PDB entry 4S20 | X-ray diffraction, 4.70 A resolution (low resolution: residue-level contacts below are approximate; hydrogen-bond / salt-bridge calls are withheld) | chains C and D of the 8 polymer chains in the assembly

[Chain C]
Protein: DNA-directed RNA polymerase subunit beta
From: Escherichia coli
Notes: EC 2.7.7.6
UniProt: K0AVA1 (K0AVA1_ECO1C); residue numbers follow UniProt; this construct covers 1-1342
Chain sequence (1342 residues; row label = number of the first residue in the row):
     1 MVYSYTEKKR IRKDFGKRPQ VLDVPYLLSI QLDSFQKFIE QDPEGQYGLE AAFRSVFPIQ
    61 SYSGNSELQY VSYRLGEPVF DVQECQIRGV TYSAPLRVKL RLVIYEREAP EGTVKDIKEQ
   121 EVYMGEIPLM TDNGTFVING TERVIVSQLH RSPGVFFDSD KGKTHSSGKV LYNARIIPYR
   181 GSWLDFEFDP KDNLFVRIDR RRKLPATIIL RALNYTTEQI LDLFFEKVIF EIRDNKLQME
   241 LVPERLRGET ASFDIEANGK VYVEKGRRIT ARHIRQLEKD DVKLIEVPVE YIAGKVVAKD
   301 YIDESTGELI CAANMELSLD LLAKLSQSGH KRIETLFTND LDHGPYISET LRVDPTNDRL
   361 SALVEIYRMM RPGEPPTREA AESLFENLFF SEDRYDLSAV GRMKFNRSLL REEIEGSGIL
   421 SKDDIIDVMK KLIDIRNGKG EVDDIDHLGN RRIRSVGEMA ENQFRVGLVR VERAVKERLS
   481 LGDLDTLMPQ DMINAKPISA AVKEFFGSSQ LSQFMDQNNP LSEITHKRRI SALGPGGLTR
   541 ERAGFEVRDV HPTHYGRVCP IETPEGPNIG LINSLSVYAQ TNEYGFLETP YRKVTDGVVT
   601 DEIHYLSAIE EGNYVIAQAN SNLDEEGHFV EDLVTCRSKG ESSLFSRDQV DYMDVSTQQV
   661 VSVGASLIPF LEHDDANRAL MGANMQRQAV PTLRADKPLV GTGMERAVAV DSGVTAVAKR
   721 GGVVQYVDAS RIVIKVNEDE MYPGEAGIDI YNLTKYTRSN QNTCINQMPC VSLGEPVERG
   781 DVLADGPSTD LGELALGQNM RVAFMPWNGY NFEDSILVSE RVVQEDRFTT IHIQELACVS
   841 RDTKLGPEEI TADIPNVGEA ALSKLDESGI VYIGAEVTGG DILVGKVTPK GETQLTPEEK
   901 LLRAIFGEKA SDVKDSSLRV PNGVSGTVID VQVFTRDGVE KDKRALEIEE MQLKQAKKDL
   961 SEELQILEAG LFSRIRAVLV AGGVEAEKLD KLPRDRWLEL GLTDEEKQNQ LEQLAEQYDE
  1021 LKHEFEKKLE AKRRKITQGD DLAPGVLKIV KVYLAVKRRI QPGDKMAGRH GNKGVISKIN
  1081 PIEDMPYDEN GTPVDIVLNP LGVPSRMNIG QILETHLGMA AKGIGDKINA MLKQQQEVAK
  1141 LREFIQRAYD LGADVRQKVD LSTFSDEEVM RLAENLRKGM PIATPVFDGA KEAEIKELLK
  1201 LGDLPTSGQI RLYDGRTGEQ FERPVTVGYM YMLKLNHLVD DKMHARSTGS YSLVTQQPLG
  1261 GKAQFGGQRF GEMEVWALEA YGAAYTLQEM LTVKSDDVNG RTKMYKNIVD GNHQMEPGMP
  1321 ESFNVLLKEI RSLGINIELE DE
Not modelled in the structure: 1-2, 226-344, 738-746, 978-1010

[Chain D]
Protein: DNA-directed RNA polymerase subunit beta'
From: Escherichia coli
Notes: EC 2.7.7.6
UniProt: K0BCS5 (K0BCS5_ECO1E); numbering as in UniProt (aligned over 1-1407)
Chain sequence (1416 residues; each row starts with the number of its first residue):
     1 MKDLLKFLKA QTKTEEFDAI KIALASPDMI RSWSFGEVKK PETINYRTFK PERDGLFCAR
    61 IFGPVKDYEC LCGKYKRLKH RGVICEKCGV EVTQTKVRRE RMGHIELASP TAHIWFLKSL
   121 PSRIGLLLDM PLRDIERVLY FESYVVIEGG MTNLERQQIL TEEQYLDALE EFGDEFDAKM
   181 GAEAIQALLK SMDLEQECEQ LREELNETNS ETKRKKLTKR IKLLEAFVQS GNKPEWMILT
   241 VLPVLPPDLR PLVPLDGGRF ATSDLNDLYR RVINRNNRLK RLLDLAAPDI IVRNEKRMLQ
   301 EAVDALLDNG RRGRAITGSN KRPLKSLADM IKGKQGRFRQ NLLGKRVDYS GRSVITVGPY
   361 LRLHQCGLPK KMALELFKPF IYGKLELRGL ATTIKAAKKM VEREEAVVWD ILDEVIREHP
   421 VLLNRAPTLH RLGIQAFEPV LIEGKAIQLH PLVCAAYNAD FDGDQMAVHV PLTLEAQLEA
   481 RALMMSTNNI LSPANGEPII VPSQDVVLGL YYMTRDCVNA KGEGMVLTGP KEAERLYRSG
   541 LASLHARVKV RITEYEKDAN GELVAKTSLK DTTVGRAILW MIVPKGLPYS IVNQALGKKA
   601 ISKMLNTCYR ILGLKPTVIF ADQIMYTGFA YAARSGASVG IDDMVIPEKK HEIISEAEAE
   661 VAEIQEQFQS GLVTAGERYN KVIDIWAAAN DRVSKAMMDN LQTETVINRD GQEEKQVSFN
   721 SIYMMADSGA RGSAAQIRQL AGMRGLMAKP DGSIIETPIT ANFREGLNVL QYFISTHGAR
   781 KGLADTALKT ANSGYLTRRL VDVAQDLVVT EDDCGTHEGI MMTPVIEGGD VKEPLRDRVL
   841 GRVTAEDVLK PGTADILVPR NTLLHEQWCD LLEENSVDAV KVRSVVSCDT DFGVCAHCYG
   901 RDLARGHIIN KGEAIGVIAA QSIGEPGTQL TMRTFHIGGA ASRAAAESSI QVKNKGSIKL
   961 SNVKSVVNSS GKLVITSRNT ELKLIDEFGR TKESYKVPYG AVLAKGDGEQ VAGGETVANW
  1021 DPHTMPVITE VSGFVRFTDM IDGQTITRQT DELTGLSSLV VLDSAERTAG GKDLRPALKI
  1081 VDAQGNDVLI PGTDMPAQYF LPGKAIVQLE DGVQISSGDT LARIPQESGG TKDITGGLPR
  1141 VADLFEARRP KEPAILAEIS GIVSFGKETK GKRRLVITPV DGSDPYEEMI PKWRQLNVFE
  1201 GERVERGDVI SDGPEAPHDI LRLRGVHAVT RYIVNEVQDV YRLQGVKIND KHIEVIVRQM
  1261 LRKATIVNAG SSDFLEGEQV EYSRVKIANR ELEANGKVGA TYSRDLLGIT KASLATESFI
  1321 SAASFQETTR VLTEAAVAGK RDELRGLKEN VIVGRLIPAG TGYAYHQDRM RRRAAGEAPA
  1381 APQVTAEDAS ASLAELLNAG LGGSDNELEV HHHHHH
Not modelled in the structure: 1-11, 848-858, 931-1135, 1377-1416
Construct notes: expression tag (1408-1416)
Ion coordination: Zn2+ site 1: C72, C85; Mg2+: D460, D462 (shared with 1 residue of chain P); Zn2+ site 2: C814, C888, C895, C898

[How chain C and chain D interact]
Pairs across the interface (283):
  D549(C) - P750(D)
  D549(C) - H777(D)
  D549(C) - R780(D)
  V550(C) - P750(D)
  V550(C) - T776(D)
  V550(C) - H777(D)
  V550(C) - R780(D)
  P552(C) - F773(D)
  Y555(C) - F773(D)
  C559(C) - R780(D)
  P560(C) - F773(D)
  P560(C) - T776(D)
  P560(C) - R780(D)
  I561(C) - Y772(D)
  G566(C) - A787(D)
  I569(C) - A784(D)
  I569(C) - A787(D)
  N573(C) - R780(D)
  Q618(C) - V769(D)
  Q618(C) - L770(D)
  N620(C) - N768(D)
  N620(C) - V769(D)
  E641(C) - E756(D)
  S642(C) - I755(D)
  S642(C) - T757(D)
  V660(C) - V769(D)
  L671(C) - Y772(D)
  E672(C) - L767(D)
  H673(C) - F763(D)
  H673(C) - R764(D)
  H673(C) - E765(D)
  H673(C) - G766(D)
  D674(C) - F763(D)
  D674(C) - Y772(D)
  D675(C) - R744(D)
  D675(C) - F763(D)
  N677(C) - A779(D)
  N677(C) - L783(D)
  A679(C) - Y772(D)
  F804(C) - A637(D)
  F804(C) - S638(D)
  M805(C) - A637(D)
  P806(C) - D505(D)
  P806(C) - A632(D)
  P806(C) - A633(D)
  P806(C) - A637(D)
  W807(C) - A633(D)
  N808(C) - P359(D)
  N808(C) - F629(D)
  N808(C) - A630(D)
  N808(C) - A633(D)
  G809(C) - V357(D)
  G809(C) - P359(D)
  G809(C) - F629(D)
  Y810(C) - V357(D)
  Y810(C) - P359(D)
  Y810(C) - Y360(D)
  N811(C) - D505(D)
  F812(C) - P451(D)
  F812(C) - F461(D)
  F812(C) - S503(D)
  F812(C) - Q504(D)
  F812(C) - D505(D)
  F812(C) - F629(D)
  E813(C) - D460(D)
  E813(C) - F461(D)
  E813(C) - Q504(D)
  S815(C) - V357(D)
  S815(C) - F461(D)
  R841(C) - D256(D)
  R841(C) - G257(D)
  K844(C) - F49(D)
  P1062(C) - A446(D)
  G1063(C) - V354(D)
  G1063(C) - A446(D)
  K1065(C) - G463(D)
  G1074(C) - D462(D)
  V1075(C) - V354(D)
  V1075(C) - I355(D)
  V1075(C) - D462(D)
  I1076(C) - T356(D)
  S1077(C) - T356(D)
  N1099(C) - D505(D)
  P1100(C) - V639(D)
  L1101(C) - Q504(D)
  L1101(C) - D505(D)
  L1101(C) - M725(D)
  L1101(C) - R731(D)
  V1103(C) - V639(D)
  P1104(C) - M725(D)
  P1104(C) - L740(D)
  S1105(C) - R731(D)
  S1105(C) - Q736(D)
  R1106(C) - R731(D)
  M1107(C) - Q736(D)
  M1107(C) - Q739(D)
  M1107(C) - L740(D)
  I1112(C) - V639(D)
  H1116(C) - I641(D)
  F1187(C) - L767(D)
  F1187(C) - Y772(D)
  Q1209(C) - S638(D)
  Q1209(C) - G640(D)
  E1219(C) - R538(D)
  E1222(C) - Y512(D)
  E1222(C) - Y537(D)
  E1222(C) - R634(D)
  E1222(C) - S635(D)
  R1223(C) - Y512(D)
  R1223(C) - S635(D)
  R1223(C) - G636(D)
  R1223(C) - F719(D)
  R1223(C) - S721(D)
  P1224(C) - G636(D)
  P1224(C) - S638(D)
  V1225(C) - G636(D)
  V1225(C) - A637(D)
  V1225(C) - S638(D)
  T1226(C) - S638(D)
  T1226(C) - V639(D)
  V1239(C) - K445(D)
  D1240(C) - K445(D)
  K1242(C) - R352(D)
  K1242(C) - Q465(D)
  M1243(C) - R352(D)
  M1243(C) - K371(D)
  M1243(C) - M372(D)
  M1243(C) - K445(D)
  H1244(C) - G351(D)
  H1244(C) - R352(D)
  H1244(C) - M372(D)
  A1245(C) - S350(D)
  A1245(C) - G351(D)
  R1246(C) - D348(D)
  R1246(C) - Y349(D)
  R1246(C) - S350(D)
  R1246(C) - L376(D)
  S1247(C) - D348(D)
  S1247(C) - Y349(D)
  S1247(C) - E375(D)
  S1247(C) - L376(D)
  S1247(C) - K378(D)
  T1248(C) - D348(D)
  Y1251(C) - D348(D)
  L1253(C) - R99(D)
  L1253(C) - D248(D)
  V1254(C) - R99(D)
  V1254(C) - L249(D)
  T1255(C) - R337(D)
  T1255(C) - Q340(D)
  Q1256(C) - R99(D)
  Q1257(C) - Q340(D)
  P1258(C) - R346(D)
  L1259(C) - R346(D)
  G1260(C) - R346(D)
  G1266(C) - R346(D)
  G1267(C) - R346(D)
  Q1268(C) - R346(D)
  Q1268(C) - V347(D)
  Q1268(C) - S350(D)
  Q1268(C) - G351(D)
  Q1268(C) - R352(D)
  Q1268(C) - A467(D)
  R1269(C) - L343(D)
  R1269(C) - G344(D)
  R1269(C) - K345(D)
  R1269(C) - R346(D)
  F1270(C) - L342(D)
  F1270(C) - L343(D)
  F1270(C) - K345(D)
  F1270(C) - V347(D)
  F1270(C) - H469(D)
  G1271(C) - L342(D)
  G1271(C) - L343(D)
  E1272(C) - L342(D)
  E1272(C) - L343(D)
  E1272(C) - R798(D)
  M1273(C) - T428(D)
  E1274(C) - N424(D)
  E1274(C) - T428(D)
  E1274(C) - I434(D)
  W1276(C) - Q805(D)
  W1276(C) - V917(D)
  W1276(C) - Q921(D)
  W1276(C) - K1348(D)
  A1277(C) - H430(D)
  A1277(C) - R431(D)
  A1277(C) - Q921(D)
  E1279(C) - V917(D)
  E1279(C) - I1357(D)
  A1280(C) - R431(D)
  A1280(C) - Q921(D)
  Y1281(C) - R431(D)
  Y1281(C) - L432(D)
  Y1281(C) - I434(D)
  Y1281(C) - L483(D)
  Y1281(C) - M484(D)
  Y1281(C) - N489(D)
  G1282(C) - E479(D)
  G1282(C) - L483(D)
  G1282(C) - G1360(D)
  G1282(C) - T1361(D)
  A1284(C) - E479(D)
  A1284(C) - G1362(D)
  Y1285(C) - E475(D)
  Y1285(C) - E479(D)
  T1286(C) - A476(D)
  T1286(C) - E479(D)
  T1286(C) - M484(D)
  L1287(C) - V1351(D)
  L1287(C) - I1357(D)
  Q1288(C) - G1354(D)
  Q1288(C) - R1355(D)
  Q1288(C) - L1356(D)
  E1289(C) - L472(D)
  E1289(C) - T473(D)
  E1289(C) - A476(D)
  L1291(C) - V1351(D)
  K1294(C) - V347(D)
  K1294(C) - D348(D)
  K1294(C) - V470(D)
  S1295(C) - R346(D)
  D1296(C) - K345(D)
  M1304(C) - L472(D)
  Y1305(C) - Y349(D)
  Y1305(C) - P379(D)
  I1308(C) - P379(D)
  I1308(C) - F380(D)
  V1309(C) - P379(D)
  V1309(C) - G383(D)
  V1309(C) - I394(D)
  H1313(C) - F380(D)
  H1313(C) - L474(D)
  H1313(C) - Q477(D)
  Q1314(C) - T473(D)
  M1315(C) - T473(D)
  M1319(C) - F17(D)
  M1319(C) - V1353(D)
  E1321(C) - R99(D)
  S1322(C) - N341(D)
  S1322(C) - K345(D)
  F1323(C) - I1352(D)
  F1323(C) - V1353(D)
  V1325(C) - L249(D)
  V1325(C) - R337(D)
  L1326(C) - I331(D)
  L1326(C) - R337(D)
  K1328(C) - E100(D)
  K1328(C) - L245(D)
  K1328(C) - P246(D)
  E1329(C) - M330(D)
  E1329(C) - I331(D)
  E1329(C) - R337(D)
  R1331(C) - I30(D)
  R1331(C) - P243(D)
  S1332(C) - M102(D)
  S1332(C) - P243(D)
  S1332(C) - L245(D)
  L1333(C) - H113(D)
  L1333(C) - L307(D)
  L1333(C) - I331(D)
  G1334(C) - A25(D)
  I1335(C) - I22(D)
  I1335(C) - A23(D)
  N1336(C) - K21(D)
  N1336(C) - I22(D)
  N1336(C) - A23(D)
  N1336(C) - L24(D)
  N1336(C) - M29(D)
  N1336(C) - W33(D)
  I1337(C) - I20(D)
  I1337(C) - K21(D)
  I1337(C) - I22(D)
  E1338(C) - A19(D)
  E1338(C) - I20(D)
  E1338(C) - K21(D)
  L1339(C) - F17(D)
  E1340(C) - F17(D)
  E1340(C) - D18(D)
  E1340(C) - A19(D)
  D1341(C) - T12(D)
  E1342(C) - E16(D)
  E1342(C) - R1369(D)
Other interface residues (no listed pair), chain C (155 interface residues in all): R548, H554, G570, R637, G640, T657, A676, D814, V924, Q1061, K1073, K1078, I1109, E1192, R1216, T1217, F1221, F1265, L1278, A1283, M1290, V1298, N1312, G1318, P1320
Other interface residues (no listed pair), chain D (174 interface residues in all): T14, T48, K96, W115, F116, V244, V253, L327, F338, S353, E386, L422, P427, Q435, I442, C454, V506, M644, G732, K749, V801, D802, E913, A914, F1319, L1347

[In short]
155 residues of chain C face 174 of chain D across their interface. C72(D) and C85(D) form the Zn2+ site 1.
The Mg2+ site is built by D460(D) and D462(D).
Here chain C is DNA-directed RNA polymerase subunit beta and chain D is DNA-directed RNA polymerase subunit
beta', both from Escherichia coli. Entry 4S20 (Structural basis for transcription reactivation by RapA) was
determined by X-ray diffraction.
